Entry 7CNO (X-ray diffraction, 2.50 A resolution); this record covers chains B and G of the 6 polymer chains in the assembly.

# Chain B
Name: Tubulin beta chain
Source organism: Sus scrofa
UniProtKB: A0A287AGU7 (A0A287AGU7_PIG); the author numbering skips numbers that UniProt does not, so the offset changes along the chain: 1-42 = UniProt 1-42; 45-360 = UniProt 43-358; 369-455 = UniProt 359-445
Sequence (445 residues; numbered 1 to 455; 10 numbers in that range are skipped by the numbering (no residue carries them; nothing is unmodelled there); the number before each row is that of its first residue):
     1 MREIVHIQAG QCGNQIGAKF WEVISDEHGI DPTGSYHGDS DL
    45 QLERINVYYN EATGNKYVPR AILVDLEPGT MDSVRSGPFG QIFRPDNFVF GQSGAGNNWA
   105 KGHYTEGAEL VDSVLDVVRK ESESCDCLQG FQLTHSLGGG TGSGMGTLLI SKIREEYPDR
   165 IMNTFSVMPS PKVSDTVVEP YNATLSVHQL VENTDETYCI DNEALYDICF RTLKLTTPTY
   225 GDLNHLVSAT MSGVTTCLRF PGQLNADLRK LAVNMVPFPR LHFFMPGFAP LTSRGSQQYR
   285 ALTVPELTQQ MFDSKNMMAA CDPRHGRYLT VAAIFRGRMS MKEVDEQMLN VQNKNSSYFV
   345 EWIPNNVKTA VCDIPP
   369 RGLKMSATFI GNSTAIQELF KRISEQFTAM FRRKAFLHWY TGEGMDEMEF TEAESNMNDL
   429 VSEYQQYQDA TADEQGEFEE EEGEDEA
Disordered / not traced: 439-455
Bound ions: Mg2+: Q11 (together with GDP); Ca2+ near E113 (its only coordinating residue here)
Ligand contacts:
  - GDP (guanosine-5'-diphosphate): G10, Q11, C12, Q15, I16, D69, A99, N101, S140, G142, G143, G144, T145, G146, S147, V171, P173, V177, S178, E183, N206, L209, Y224, L227, N228
  - Phomopsin A (HOS): Q15, K176, V177, S178, D179, Y210, T220, T221, P222, T223, Y224, G225, D226, L227, R278

# Chain G
Name: Tubulin tyrosine ligase
Source organism: Gallus gallus
UniProtKB: E1BQ43 (E1BQ43_CHICK); numbering as in UniProt (aligned over 1-378)
Sequence (384 residues; numbered 1 to 384; the number before each row is that of its first residue):
     1 MYTFVVRDEN SSVYAEVSRL LLATGQWKRL RKDNPRFNLM LGERNRLPFG RLGHEPGLVQ
    61 LVNYYRGADK LCRKASLVKL IKTSPELSES CTWFPESYVI YPTNLKTPVA PAQNGIRHLI
   121 NNTRTDEREV FLAAYNRRRE GREGNVWIAK SSAGAKGEGI LISSEASELL DFIDEQGQVH
   181 VIQKYLEKPL LLEPGHRKFD IRSWVLVDHL YNIYLYREGV LRTSSEPYNS ANFQDKTCHL
   241 TNHCIQKEYS KNYGRYEEGN EMFFEEFNQY LMDALNTTLE NSILLQIKHI IRSCLMCIEP
   301 AISTKHLHYQ SFQLFGFDFM VDEELKVWLI EVNGAPACAQ KLYAELCQGI VDVAISSVFP
   361 LADTGQKTSQ PTSIFIKLHH HHHH
Disordered / not traced: 103-125, 152-157, 175-178, 363-371, 381-384
Construct notes: expression tag (379-384)
Ligand contacts: AMP-PCP (ACP; phosphomethylphosphonic acid adenylate ester): K74, I148, K150, Q183, K184, Y185, L186, K198, D200, R202, R222, H239, L240, T241, N242, D318, M320, I330, E331, N333

# How chain B and chain G interact
Pairs across the interface (11; chain B residue first):
  L333(B) - P56(G)
  L333(B) - G57(G)
  Q336(B) - R36(G)  hydrogen bond
  N337(B) - R36(G)  hydrogen bond
  N337(B) - P56(G)
  N337(B) - G57(G)
  N337(B) - L58(G)
  S340(B) - L30(G)
  S340(B) - N34(G)  hydrogen bond
  S340(B) - R36(G)
  N349(B) - R36(G)
Also at the interface, not in a pair above, chain B (6 interface residues in all): E345
Also at the interface, not in a pair above, chain G (9 interface residues in all): T3, R31, D33

# Summary
6 residues of chain B and 9 residues of chain G are in contact, with 3 hydrogen bonds. Polar pairs include
Q336(B)-R36(G), N337(B)-R36(G) and S340(B)-N34(G). Chain B binds GDP and Phomopsin A. Chain G binds AMP-PCP.
Chain B is Tubulin beta chain (Sus scrofa) and chain G is Tubulin tyrosine ligase (Gallus gallus); the
structure, Phomopsin A in complex with tubulin, was determined by X-ray diffraction, deposited together with
7CNM and 7CNN.
